PDB entry 1MFQ | X-ray diffraction, 3.10 A resolution | chains A and C of the 3 polymer chains in the assembly

Chain A:
Molecule: 7S RNA of human SRP
From: Homo sapiens
Notes: fragment: S-domain
Sequence (128 nucleotides; row label = number of the first residue in the row):
   112 GACACUAAGU UCGGCAUCAA UAUGGUGACC UCCCGGGAGC GGGGGACCAC CAGGUUGCCU
   172 AAGGAGGGGU GAACCGGCCC AGGUCGGAAA CGGAGCAGGU CAAAACUCCC GUGCUGAUCA
   232 GUAGUGUC
Modified / non-standard residues: CCC (cytidine-5'-phosphate-2',3'-cyclic phosphate) at position 239
Ion coordination: Mg2+ site 1: C116, U117; Mg2+ site 2: A183, C185; Mg2+ site 3 near A183 (its only coordinating residue here); Mg2+ site 4: A192, G193; Mg2+ site 5 near A205 (its only coordinating residue here)

Chain C:
Molecule: signal recognition particle 54kDa protein
From: Homo sapiens
Notes: fragment: M-domain
Reference sequence: P61011 (SRP54_HUMAN); residues 323-441 here = UniProt positions 323-441
Sequence (129 residues; numbered 313 to 441; the number before each row is that of its first residue):
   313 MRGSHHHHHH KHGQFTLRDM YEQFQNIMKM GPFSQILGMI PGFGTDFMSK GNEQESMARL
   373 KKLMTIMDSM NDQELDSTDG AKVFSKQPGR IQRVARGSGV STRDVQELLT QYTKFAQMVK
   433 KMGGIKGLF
Disordered / not traced: 313-322, 356-363, 439-441
Differences from the reference sequence: expression tag (313-322)

Chain A / chain C interface:
Pairs across the interface (28; chain A residue first):
  A184(A) - Asn383(C)  hydrogen bond to the sugar
  A184(A) - Gln399(C)  base contact
  A184(A) - Gly401(C)  base contact
  A184(A) - Arg402(C)  hydrogen bond to the base
  A184(A) - Arg405(C)  hydrogen bond to the sugar
  C185(A) - Arg405(C)  sugar contact
  A192(A) - Asp380(C)  hydrogen bond to the base
  G193(A) - Thr377(C)  hydrogen bond to the base
  G193(A) - Asp380(C)  sugar contact
  G193(A) - Ser381(C)  hydrogen bond to the base
  G193(A) - Gly409(C)  hydrogen bond to the base
  G193(A) - Ser410(C)  base contact
  G194(A) - Arg408(C)  base contact
  G194(A) - Gly409(C)  base contact
  G194(A) - Ser410(C)  hydrogen bond to the sugar
  G194(A) - Gly411(C)  base contact
  U195(A) - Gly411(C)  sugar contact
  C207(A) - Asp380(C)  base contact
  C207(A) - Ser381(C)  hydrogen bond to the base
  C207(A) - Arg405(C)  hydrogen bond to the phosphate
  C207(A) - Gly409(C)  base contact
  A208(A) - Asp380(C)  sugar contact
  A208(A) - Ser381(C)  sugar contact
  A208(A) - Met382(C)  hydrogen bond to the sugar
  A208(A) - Asn383(C)  phosphate contact
  A208(A) - Arg405(C)  salt bridge to the phosphate
  G209(A) - Asn383(C)  phosphate contact
  G209(A) - Asp384(C)  phosphate contact
Interface residues without a listed pair, chain A (10 interface residues in all): G206

Overview:
10 residues of chain A face 14 of chain C across their interface, with 11 hydrogen bonds and 1 salt bridge.
Among the polar pairs are A184(A)-Arg402(C), A192(A)-Asp380(C) and G193(A)-Thr377(C). The Mg2+ site 1 is built
by C116(A) and U117(A).
Here chain A is 7S RNA of human SRP and chain C is signal recognition particle 54kDa protein, both from Homo
sapiens. Entry 1MFQ (Crystal Structure Analysis of a Ternary S-Domain Complex of Human Signal Recognition
Particle) was determined by X-ray diffraction.
